7QH6 - chains 2 and A of the 46 polymer chains in the assembly; structure by electron microscopy, 3.08 A resolution.

== Chain 2 ==
Molecule: 39S ribosomal protein L34, mitochondrial
Source organism: Homo sapiens
Reference sequence: Q9BQ48 (RM34_HUMAN); residue numbers follow UniProt; this construct covers 1-92
Sequence (92 residues; numbered 1 to 92; the number before each row is that of its first residue):
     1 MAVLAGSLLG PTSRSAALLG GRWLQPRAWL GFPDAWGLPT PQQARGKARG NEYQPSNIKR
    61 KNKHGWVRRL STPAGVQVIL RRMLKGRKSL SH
Unresolved in the structure: 1-47
Curated features (UniProtKB/Swiss-Prot):
  - modified residue: Ser-71 (Phosphoserine)

== Chain A ==
Molecule: 16S ribosomal RNA
Source organism: Homo sapiens
Sequence (1559 nucleotides; numbered 1671 to 3229; the number before each row is that of its first residue):
  1671 GCUAAACCUA GCCCCAAACC CACUCCACCU UACUACCAGA CAACCUUAGC CAAACCAUUU
  1731 ACCCAAAUAA AGUAUAGGCG AUAGAAAUUG AAACCUGGCG CAAUAGAUAU AGUACCGCAA
  1791 GGGAAAGAUG AAAAAUUAUA ACCAAGCAUA AUAUAGCAAG GACUAACCCC UAUACCUUCU
  1851 GCAUAAUGAA UUAACUAGAA AUAACUUUGC AAGGAGAGCC AAAGCUAAGA CCCCCGAAAC
  1911 CAGACGAGCU ACCUAAGAAC AGCUAAAAGA GCACACCCGU CUAUGUAGCA AAAUAGUGGG
  1971 AAGAUUUAUA GGUAGAGGCG ACAAACCUAC CGAGCCUGGU GAUAGCUGGU UGUCCAAGAU
  2031 AGAAUCUUAG UUCAACUUUA AAUUUGCCCA CAGAACCCUC UAAAUCCCCU UGUAAAUUUA
  2091 ACUGUUAGUC CAAAGAGGAA CAGCUCUUUG GACACUAGGA AAAAACCUUG UAGAGAGAGU
  2151 AAAAAAUUUA ACACCCAUAG UAGGCCUAAA AGCAGCCACC AAUUAAGAAA GCGUUCAAGC
  2211 UCAACACCCA CUACCUAAAA AAUCCCAAAC AUAUAACUGA ACUCCUCACA CCCAAUUGGA
  2271 CCAAUCUAUC ACCCUAUAGA AGAACUAAUG UUAGUAUAAG UAACAUGAAA ACAUUCUCCU
  2331 CCGCAUAAGC CUGCGUCAGA UUAAAACACU GAACUGACAA UUAACAGCCC AAUAUCUACA
  2391 AUCAACCAAC AAGUCAUUAU UACCCUCACU GUCAACCCAA CACAGGCAUG CUCAUAAGGA
  2451 AAGGUUAAAA AAAGUAAAAG GAACUCGGCA AAUCUUACCC CGCCUGUUUA CCAAAAACAU
  2511 CACCUCUAGC AUCACCAGUA UUAGAGGCAC CGCCUGCCCA GUGACACAUG UUUAACGGCC
  2571 GCGGUACCCU AACCGUGCAA AGGUAGCAUA AUCACUUGUU CCUUAAAUAG GGACCUGUAU
  2631 GAAUGGCUCC ACGAGGGUUC AGCUGUCUCU UACUUUUAAC CAGUGAAAUU GACCUGCCCG
  2691 UGAAGAGGCG GGCAUAACAC AGCAAGACGA GAAGACCCUA UGGAGCUUUA AUUUAUUAAU
  2751 GCAAACAGUA CCUAACAAAC CCACAGGUCC UAAACUACCA AACCUGCAUU AAAAAUUUCG
  2811 GUUGGGGCGA CCUCGGAGCA GAACCCAACC UCCGAGCAGU ACAUGCUAAG ACUUCACCAG
  2871 UCAAAGCGAA CUACUAUACU CAAUUGAUCC AAUAACUUGA CCAACGGAAC AAGUUACCCU
  2931 AGGGAUAACA GCGCAAUCCU AUUCUAGAGU CCAUAUCAAC AAUAGGGUUU ACGACCUCGA
  2991 UGUUGGAUCA GGACAUCCCG AUGGUGCAGC CGCUAUUAAA GGUUCGUUUG UUCAACGAUU
  3051 AAAGUCCUAC GUGAUCUGAG UUCAGACCGG AGUAAUCCAG GUCGGUUUCU AUCUACUUUC
  3111 AAAUUCCUCC CUGUACGAAA GGACAAGAGA AAUAAGGCCU ACUUCACAAA GCGCCUUCCC
  3171 CCGUAAAUGA UAUCAUCUCA ACUUAGUAUU AUACCCACAC CCACCCAAGA ACAGGGUUU
Unresolved in the structure: 1692-1694, 1709-1711, 1733-1736, 1761-1766, 1806-1810, 1936-1970, 2068-2071, 2159-2231, 2350-2362, 2474-2480, 2488-2492, 2545-2649, 2757-2791, 2882-2888, 2952-2971, 2984-3069, 3097-3099, 3110-3112, 3197-3200, 3208-3211, 3229
Sequence notes: conflict U3107 (Unk3109 in 1025814679)

== Chain 2 / chain A interface ==
Contacting residue pairs - 77 pairs, chain 2 then chain A:
  Arg-49(2) / A2429(A)  hydrogen bond to the sugar
  Arg-49(2) / G2435(A)  sugar contact
  Gly-50(2) / A1999(A)  base contact
  Gly-50(2) / C2428(A)  sugar contact
  Gly-50(2) / A2429(A)  sugar contact
  Asn-51(2) / C2428(A)  hydrogen bond to the base
  Asn-51(2) / G2435(A)  hydrogen bond to the base
  Asn-51(2) / G2436(A)  sugar contact
  Glu-52(2) / G1918(A)  hydrogen bond to the sugar
  Glu-52(2) / C1919(A)  sugar contact
  Glu-52(2) / U1998(A)  sugar contact
  Glu-52(2) / A1999(A)  base contact
  Glu-52(2) / A2500(A)  base contact
  Tyr-53(2) / C1788(A)  sugar contact
  Tyr-53(2) / G1918(A)  sugar contact
  Tyr-53(2) / C2428(A)  hydrogen bond to the sugar
  Tyr-53(2) / A2429(A)  phosphate contact
  Gln-54(2) / G1918(A)  base contact
  Gln-54(2) / C1919(A)  sugar contact
  Pro-55(2) / G1918(A)  base contact
  Pro-55(2) / G2339(A)  sugar contact
  Pro-55(2) / C2428(A)  sugar contact
  Ser-56(2) / G1918(A)  hydrogen bond to the base
  Ser-56(2) / G2339(A)  phosphate contact
  Asn-57(2) / G2339(A)  hydrogen bond to the phosphate
  Asn-57(2) / C2340(A)  phosphate contact
  Ile-58(2) / A1980(A)  sugar contact
  Lys-59(2) / G1918(A)  salt bridge to the phosphate
  Lys-59(2) / A1980(A)  phosphate contact
  Lys-59(2) / G1981(A)  salt bridge to the phosphate
  Arg-60(2) / G1918(A)  hydrogen bond to the base
  Lys-61(2) / U1701(A)  phosphate contact
  Lys-61(2) / A1702(A)  salt bridge to the phosphate
  Asn-62(2) / U1701(A)  sugar contact
  Asn-62(2) / G1981(A)  phosphate contact
  Lys-63(2) / G1916(A)  phosphate contact
  Lys-63(2) / A1917(A)  salt bridge to the phosphate
  Lys-63(2) / G1918(A)  salt bridge to the phosphate
  His-64(2) / C1788(A)  hydrogen bond to the sugar
  His-64(2) / A1789(A)  sugar contact
  His-64(2) / G1916(A)  salt bridge to the phosphate
  His-64(2) / G1918(A)  hydrogen bond to the base
  Gly-65(2) / A1702(A)  phosphate contact
  Trp-66(2) / C1699(A)  sugar contact
  Trp-66(2) / A1702(A)  stacking on the base
  Val-67(2) / C1699(A)  phosphate contact
  Val-67(2) / U1700(A)  phosphate contact
  Val-67(2) / A1702(A)  hydrogen bond to the phosphate
  Arg-69(2) / A1789(A)  hydrogen bond to the phosphate
  Arg-69(2) / A1790(A)  sugar contact
  Arg-69(2) / C1915(A)  hydrogen bond to the phosphate
  Arg-69(2) / G1916(A)  salt bridge to the phosphate
  Leu-70(2) / C1699(A)  base contact
  Ala-74(2) / A1914(A)  phosphate contact
  Ala-74(2) / C1915(A)  phosphate contact
  Gly-75(2) / C1915(A)  phosphate contact
  Val-78(2) / A1790(A)  sugar contact
  Val-78(2) / A1914(A)  sugar contact
  Val-78(2) / C1915(A)  sugar contact
  Arg-81(2) / A1790(A)  sugar contact
  Arg-81(2) / G1791(A)  phosphate contact
  Arg-81(2) / A1914(A)  hydrogen bond to the sugar
  Arg-82(2) / A1790(A)  salt bridge to the phosphate
  Arg-82(2) / G1791(A)  salt bridge to the phosphate
  Lys-85(2) / G1782(A)  base contact
  Lys-85(2) / G1792(A)  salt bridge to the phosphate
  Lys-85(2) / G1793(A)  base contact
  Gly-86(2) / G1782(A)  sugar contact
  Arg-87(2) / G1782(A)  sugar contact
  Arg-87(2) / U1783(A)  salt bridge to the phosphate
  Arg-87(2) / G1791(A)  hydrogen bond to the base
  Arg-87(2) / G1792(A)  hydrogen bond to the base
  Arg-87(2) / G1793(A)  hydrogen bond to the base
  Lys-88(2) / U1783(A)  hydrogen bond to the phosphate
  Leu-90(2) / A1702(A)  base contact
  His-92(2) / C1788(A)  phosphate contact
  His-92(2) / A1789(A)  salt bridge to the phosphate
Other interface residues (no listed pair), chain 2 (34 interface residues in all): Ala-48, Arg-68
Other interface residues (no listed pair), chain A (32 interface residues in all): A2338, A2434, C2501

== Summary ==
Chain 2 and chain A form an interface of 34 and 32 residues respectively, with 18 hydrogen bonds, 12 salt
bridges and 1 aromatic stacking contact. Among the polar pairs are Asn-51(2)/C2428(A), Asn-51(2)/G2435(A) and
Ser-56(2)/G1918(A).
Chain 2 is 39S ribosomal protein L34, mitochondrial and chain A is 16S ribosomal RNA, both from Homo sapiens;
the structure, Cryo-EM structure of the human mtLSU assembly intermediate upon MRM2 depletion - class 1, was
determined by electron microscopy, deposited together with 7QH7.
